3ZXI - chains A and B; structure by X-ray diffraction, 2.75 A resolution.

== Chain A (and B) ==
Name: Tyrosyl-tRNA synthetase, mitochondrial
Source organism: Homo sapiens
Notes: EC 6.1.1.1; chain B of this document is another copy of the same molecule, construct and numbering; everything in this record applies to it too
Reference sequence: Q9Y2Z4 (SYYM_HUMAN); residues 32-375 here = UniProt positions 32-375
Amino-acid sequence (356 residues; each row starts with the number of its first residue):
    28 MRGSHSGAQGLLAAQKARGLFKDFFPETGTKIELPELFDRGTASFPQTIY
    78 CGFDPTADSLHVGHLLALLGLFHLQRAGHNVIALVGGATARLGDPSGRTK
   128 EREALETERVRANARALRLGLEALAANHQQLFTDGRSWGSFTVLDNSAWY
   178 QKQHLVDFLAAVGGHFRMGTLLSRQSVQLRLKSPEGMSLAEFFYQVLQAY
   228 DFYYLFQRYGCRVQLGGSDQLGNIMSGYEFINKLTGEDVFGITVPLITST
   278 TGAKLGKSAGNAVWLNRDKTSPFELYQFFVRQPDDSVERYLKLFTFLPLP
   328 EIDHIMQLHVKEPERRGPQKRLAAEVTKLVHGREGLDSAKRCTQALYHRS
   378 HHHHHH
Unresolved in the structure: 28-36, 54-72, 276-288, 375-383
Construct notes: expression tag (28-31, 376-383)
UniProt features mapped onto this chain:
  - motif: Pro-82 to His-91 ('HIGH' region), Lys-281 to Ser-285 ('KMSKS' region)
  - binding site (L-tyrosine): Tyr-77, Asp-121, Tyr-221, Gln-225, Asp-228, Gln-247
  - binding site (ATP): Asp-81, Gly-244 to Asp-246, Ile-274, Lys-284
  - modified residue (N6-acetyllysine): Lys-355, Lys-367
  - natural variant: Gly-46 (G46D: In MLASA2), Phe-52 (F52L: In MLASA2)
  - mutagenesis: Ser-200 (S200E: Loss of tRNA ligase activity), Gln-202 (Q202A: Mildly decreased tRNA ligase activity)
Small-molecule neighbours: TYA (phosphoric acid 2-amino-3-(4-hydroxy-phenyl)-propyl ester adenosin-5'yl ester): Tyr-77, Cys-78, Gly-79, Phe-80, Asp-81, His-88, Gly-90, His-91, Leu-93, Ala-94, Leu-111, Gly-113, Thr-116, Asp-121, Asn-173, Tyr-221, Gln-225, Asp-228, Gln-241, Gly-243, Gly-244, Asp-246, Gln-247, Asn-250, Pro-272, Leu-273, Ile-274

== Interface between chain A and chain B ==
Residue-residue contacts - 65 pairs, chain A then chain B:
  Ala-115(A) / Val-183(B)
  Arg-118(A) / Val-183(B)
  Arg-118(A) / Asp-184(B)  salt bridge
  Arg-118(A) / Ala-187(B)
  Glu-128(A) / Arg-194(B)  salt bridge
  Gln-178(A) / His-181(B)
  Gln-180(A) / His-181(B)
  Gln-180(A) / Leu-182(B)  hydrogen bond (backbone-backbone)
  His-181(A) / Gln-178(B)
  His-181(A) / Gln-180(B)
  His-181(A) / His-181(B)  hydrogen bond
  His-181(A) / Leu-182(B)
  Leu-182(A) / Gln-180(B)  hydrogen bond (backbone-backbone)
  Leu-182(A) / Leu-182(B)
  Leu-182(A) / Phe-185(B)  hydrophobic
  Leu-182(A) / Phe-220(B)  hydrophobic
  Leu-182(A) / Leu-224(B)  hydrophobic
  Val-183(A) / Ala-115(B)
  Val-183(A) / Arg-118(B)
  Val-183(A) / Leu-119(B)  hydrophobic
  Asp-184(A) / Arg-118(B)  salt bridge
  Phe-185(A) / Leu-182(B)  hydrophobic
  Leu-186(A) / Leu-119(B)  hydrophobic
  Leu-186(A) / Ala-217(B)
  Leu-186(A) / Phe-220(B)  hydrophobic
  Ala-187(A) / Arg-118(B)
  Ala-187(A) / Leu-119(B)
  Gly-190(A) / Ser-215(B)
  Gly-190(A) / Leu-216(B)  hydrogen bond (backbone-backbone)
  Gly-190(A) / Ala-217(B)  hydrogen bond (backbone-backbone)
  Gly-191(A) / Glu-128(B)
  Gly-191(A) / Ser-215(B)
  Gly-191(A) / Ala-217(B)
  Phe-193(A) / Met-214(B)
  Phe-193(A) / Ser-215(B)
  Phe-193(A) / Leu-216(B)  hydrogen bond (backbone-backbone)
  Arg-194(A) / Glu-128(B)  salt bridge
  Arg-194(A) / Glu-212(B)  hydrogen bond (side chain-backbone)
  Arg-194(A) / Gly-213(B)  hydrogen bond (side chain-backbone)
  Arg-194(A) / Met-214(B)
  Arg-194(A) / Ser-215(B)
  Met-195(A) / Met-214(B)  hydrogen bond (backbone-backbone)
  Met-195(A) / Ser-215(B)
  Met-195(A) / Phe-219(B)  hydrophobic
  Leu-199(A) / Leu-199(B)  hydrophobic
  Glu-212(A) / Arg-194(B)
  Gly-213(A) / Arg-194(B)  hydrogen bond (backbone-side chain)
  Met-214(A) / Arg-194(B)
  Met-214(A) / Met-195(B)  hydrogen bond (backbone-backbone)
  Ser-215(A) / Gly-190(B)
  Ser-215(A) / Gly-191(B)
  Ser-215(A) / Phe-193(B)
  Ser-215(A) / Arg-194(B)
  Ser-215(A) / Met-195(B)
  Leu-216(A) / Gly-190(B)  hydrogen bond (backbone-backbone)
  Leu-216(A) / Phe-193(B)  hydrogen bond (backbone-backbone)
  Leu-216(A) / Met-195(B)  hydrophobic
  Leu-216(A) / Phe-219(B)  hydrophobic
  Leu-216(A) / Phe-220(B)  hydrophobic
  Ala-217(A) / Gly-190(B)  hydrogen bond (backbone-backbone)
  Phe-219(A) / Met-195(B)  hydrophobic
  Phe-220(A) / Leu-186(B)  hydrophobic
  Phe-220(A) / Leu-216(B)  hydrophobic
  Val-223(A) / Leu-216(B)  hydrophobic
  Leu-224(A) / Leu-182(B)  hydrophobic
Other interface residues (no listed pair), chain A (31 interface residues in all): Leu-119, Tyr-177, Lys-179
Other interface residues (no listed pair), chain B (33 interface residues in all): Tyr-177, Lys-179, Arg-207, Leu-208, Val-223

== Summary ==
31 residues of chain A and 33 residues of chain B are in contact; the contacts include 14 hydrogen bonds and 4
salt bridges. Polar pairs include Arg-118(A)/Asp-184(B), Glu-128(A)/Arg-194(B) and His-181(A)/His-181(B).
Ligands of chain A: compound TYA.
Both chains are Tyrosyl-tRNA synthetase, mitochondrial (Homo sapiens). Entry 3ZXI (Crystal structure of human
mitochondrial tyrosyl-tRNA synthetase in complex with a tyrosyl-adenylate analog) was determined by X-ray
diffraction together with 4V5W and 2YHT from the same study.
